5G5N - chains B and C of the 3 polymer chains in the assembly; structure by X-ray diffraction, 2.30 A resolution.

== Chain B (and C) ==
Molecule: LH3 hexon-interlacing capsid protein
Source organism: Snake adenovirus 1
Notes: chain C of this document is another copy of the same molecule, construct and numbering; everything in this record applies to it too
UniProt: A9CB85 (LH3_ADES1); numbering as in UniProt (aligned over 21-373)
Sequence (353 residues; each row starts with the number of its first residue):
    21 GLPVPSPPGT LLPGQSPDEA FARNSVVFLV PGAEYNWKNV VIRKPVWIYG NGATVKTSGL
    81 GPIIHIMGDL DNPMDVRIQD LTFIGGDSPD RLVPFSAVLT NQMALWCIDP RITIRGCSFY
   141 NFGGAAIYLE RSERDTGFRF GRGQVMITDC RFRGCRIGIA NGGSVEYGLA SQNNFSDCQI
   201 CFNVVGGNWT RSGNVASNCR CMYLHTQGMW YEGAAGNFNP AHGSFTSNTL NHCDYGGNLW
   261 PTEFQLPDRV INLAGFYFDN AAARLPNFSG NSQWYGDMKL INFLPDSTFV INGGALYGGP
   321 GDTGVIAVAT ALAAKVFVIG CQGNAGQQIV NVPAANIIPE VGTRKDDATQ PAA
Not modelled in the structure: 21-25, 156-162 (chain C: 21-25, 156-160)
Sequence notes: conflict Gly21 (Ala in A9CB85), Leu22 (Phe in A9CB85), Pro23 (Leu in A9CB85), Val24 (Tyr in A9CB85), Ser26 (Leu in A9CB85), Pro28 (Arg in A9CB85), Asn71 (Glu in A9CB85), Gly72 (Arg in A9CB85), Ala73 (Cys in A9CB85), Thr74 (His in A9CB85), Val75 (Gly in A9CB85), Lys76 (Glu in A9CB85), Thr77 (Asp in A9CB85), Ser78 (Phe in A9CB85), Gly79 (Arg in A9CB85), Leu80 (Pro in A9CB85), Gly81 (Arg in A9CB85), Pro82 (Ala in A9CB85)
Bound ions: methyl mercury ion site 1: Asn218, His252; methyl mercury ion site 2 near Cys219 (its only coordinating residue here)
Small-molecule neighbours: methyl mercury ion (MMC): Glu186, Tyr187, Asn208, Asn239, His242

== How chain B and chain C interact ==
Pairs across the interface (77):
  Pro51(B) with Val46(C), hydrophobic; Phe48(C), hydrophobic
  Gly52(B) with Ser45(C); Val46(C)
  Asn71(B) with Val46(C); Tyr69(C)
  Gly72(B) with Trp67(C); Tyr69(C); Met94(C)
  Asp100(B) with Trp67(C); Tyr69(C), hydrogen bond; Arg97(C), salt bridge; Gln99(C), hydrogen bond
  Arg135(B) with Arg135(C)
  Gly136(B) with Arg97(C), hydrogen bond (backbone-side chain)
  Tyr140(B) with Pro93(C), hydrogen bond (side chain-backbone); Arg131(C), hydrogen bond
  Cys170(B) with Met166(C)
  Arg171(B) with Asp95(C), salt bridge; Arg97(C); Arg131(C); Ile132(C), hydrogen bond (side chain-backbone); Thr133(C), hydrogen bond; Gln164(C); Met166(C)
  Phe172(B) with Gln164(C)
  Arg173(B) with Arg131(C); Arg162(C), hydrogen bond (side chain-backbone)
  Gln192(B) with Met166(C); Thr168(C); Leu189(C); Ser191(C); Gln192(C)
  Asn194(B) with Gln164(C), hydrogen bond; Met166(C); Tyr187(C)
  Ser196(B) with Gln164(C), hydrogen bond
  Gly213(B) with Leu189(C)
  Val215(B) with Tyr187(C), hydrophobic; Thr210(C)
  Ser217(B) with Tyr187(C)
  Ser247(B) with Thr246(C), hydrogen bond
  Thr249(B) with Thr210(C), hydrogen bond
  Asn251(B) with Tyr187(C), hydrogen bond; Asn208(C), hydrogen bond
  His252(B) with Tyr187(C)
  Gly290(B) with Thr246(C); Asn287(C), hydrogen bond (backbone-side chain)
  Asn291(B) with Asn287(C)
  Ser292(B) with Ser244(C); Asn287(C)
  Trp294(B) with His242(C); Arg284(C)
  Asn312(B) with Asn312(C)
  Gly313(B) with Asn287(C), hydrogen bond (backbone-side chain); Asn312(C)
  Gly314(B) with Asn287(C)
  Ala315(B) with Asn287(C), hydrogen bond (backbone-side chain)
  Tyr317(B) with Arg284(C); Ser307(C); Thr308(C), hydrogen bond (side chain-backbone)
  Gly340(B) with Val310(C); Asn312(C); Ile339(C)
  Cys341(B) with Val310(C)
  Gln342(B) with Leu285(C); Pro286(C), hydrogen bond (side chain-backbone); Asn287(C); Thr308(C); Phe309(C); Val310(C)
  Gly343(B) with Ser307(C); Thr308(C), hydrogen bond (backbone-side chain)
  Asn344(B) with Arg284(C); Asp306(C)
  Ala345(B) with Asp306(C), hydrogen bond (backbone-side chain)
  Pro359(B) with Phe337(C), hydrophobic
Interface residues without a listed pair, chain B (43 interface residues in all): Asp169, Asn193, Phe195, Ile339, Ile358
Interface residues without a listed pair, chain C (45 interface residues in all): Ser212, Gly243, Ser247, Phe288, Ser289, Ile358

== Overview ==
43 residues of chain B face 45 of chain C across their interface, with 21 hydrogen bonds and 2 salt bridges.
Among the polar pairs are Asp100(B)-Arg97(C), Arg171(B)-Asp95(C) and Asp100(B)-Tyr69(C). Ligands of chain B:
methyl mercury ion.
Both chains are LH3 hexon-interlacing capsid protein (Snake adenovirus 1). Entry 5G5N (Structure of the snake
adenovirus 1 hexon-interlacing LH3 protein, methylmercury chloride derivative) was determined by X-ray
diffraction.
